PDB entry 6WZ9 | electron microscopy, 2.80 A resolution | chains F and I of the 10 polymer chains in the assembly

# Chain F
Name: Histone H4
From: Xenopus laevis
Reference sequence: P62799 (H4_XENLA); residues 1-102 here correspond to UniProt positions 2-103 (UniProt number = residue number + 1)
Chain sequence (102 residues; numbered 1 to 102; the number before each row is that of its first residue):
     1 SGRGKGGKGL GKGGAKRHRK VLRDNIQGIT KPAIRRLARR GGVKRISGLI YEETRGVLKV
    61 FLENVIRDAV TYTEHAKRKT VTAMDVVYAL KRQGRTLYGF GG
Not modelled in the structure: 1-23, 102
Curated features (UniProtKB/Swiss-Prot):
  - DNA-binding region: Lys16 to Lys20
  - modified residue: Ser1 (N-acetylserine), Arg3 (Asymmetric dimethylarginine), Lys5 (N6-(2-hydroxyisobutyryl)lysine), Lys8 (N6-(2-hydroxyisobutyryl)lysine), Lys12 (N6-(2-hydroxyisobutyryl)lysine), Lys16 (N6-(2-hydroxyisobutyryl)lysine), Lys20 (N6,N6,N6-trimethyllysine), Lys31 (N6-(2-hydroxyisobutyryl)lysine), Lys44 (N6-(2-hydroxyisobutyryl)lysine), Ser47 (Phosphoserine), Tyr51 (Phosphotyrosine), Lys59 (N6-(2-hydroxyisobutyryl)lysine), Lys77 (N6-(2-hydroxyisobutyryl)lysine), Lys79 (N6-(2-hydroxyisobutyryl)lysine), Tyr88 (Phosphotyrosine), Lys91 (N6-(2-hydroxyisobutyryl)lysine)
  - cross-link (Glycyl lysine isopeptide (Lys-Gly)): Lys31 (interchain with G-Cter in UFM1), Lys91 (interchain with G-Cter in ubiquitin)

# Chain I
Molecule: 167-nt DNA strand
From: synthetic construct
Sequence (167 nucleotides; row label = number of the first residue in the row; numbers below 1 keep their minus sign (DC-83 is residue -83)):
   -83 CAATACATGC ACAGGATGTA TATATCTGAC ACGTGCCTGG AGACTAGGGA GTAATCCCCT
   -23 TGGCGGTTAA AACGCGGGGG ACAGCGCGTA CGTGCGTTTA AGCGGTGCTA GAGCTGTCTA
    37 CGACCAATTG AGCGGCCTCG GCACCGGGAT TCTCCAGGGC ATCATAG
Not modelled in the structure: -83 to -75, 74-83

# Chain F / chain I interface
Contacting residue pairs (11):
  Arg35(F) with DG8(I), salt bridge to the phosphate
  Arg45(F) with DC7(I), hydrogen bond to the sugar; DG8(I), phosphate contact
  Ile46(F) with DC7(I), sugar contact; DG8(I), hydrogen bond to the phosphate
  Ser47(F) with DC7(I), phosphate contact
  Gly48(F) with DC7(I), hydrogen bond to the phosphate
  Arg78(F) with DA28(I), phosphate contact
  Lys79(F) with DG27(I), salt bridge to the phosphate; DA28(I), hydrogen bond to the phosphate
  Thr80(F) with DA28(I), hydrogen bond to the phosphate
Interface residues without a listed pair, chain F (10 interface residues in all): Arg39, Lys77
Interface residues without a listed pair, chain I (6 interface residues in all): DT9, DG29

# Summary
The interface between chain F and chain I involves 10 residues on one side and 6 on the other, with 5 hydrogen
bonds and 2 salt bridges. Polar contacts include Arg45(F)-DC7(I), Ile46(F)-DG8(I) and Gly48(F)-DC7(I). From
UniProt: a DNA-binding region on chain F.
Here chain F is Histone H4 (Xenopus laevis) and chain I is a 167-nt DNA strand (synthetic construct). Entry
6WZ9 (Bridging of double-strand DNA break activates PARP2/HPF1 to modify chromatin) was determined by electron
microscopy, deposited together with 6WZ5, 6X0L, 6X0M and 6X0N.
